5I8H - chains A and E of the 6 polymer chains in the assembly; structure by X-ray diffraction, 4.30 A resolution (low resolution: residue-level contacts below are approximate; hydrogen-bond / salt-bridge calls are withheld).

[Chain A]
Name: BG505 SOSIP.664 gp120
Source organism: Human immunodeficiency virus 1
UniProt: Q2N0S6 (Q2N0S6_9HIV1); the construct lacks a stretch of the UniProt sequence and is renumbered around it, so the offset changes along the chain: 31-141 = UniProt 30-140; 150-185 = UniProt 141-176; 187-309 = UniProt 186-308; 312-321 = UniProt 309-318; 2 more segments
Sequence (481 residues; numbered 31 to 513 plus 10 insertion-coded residues; 12 numbers in that range are skipped by the numbering (no residue carries them; nothing is unmodelled there); the number before each row is that of its first residue; a row labelled like 185A-185I holds insertion residues (185A, then the next letters in order)):
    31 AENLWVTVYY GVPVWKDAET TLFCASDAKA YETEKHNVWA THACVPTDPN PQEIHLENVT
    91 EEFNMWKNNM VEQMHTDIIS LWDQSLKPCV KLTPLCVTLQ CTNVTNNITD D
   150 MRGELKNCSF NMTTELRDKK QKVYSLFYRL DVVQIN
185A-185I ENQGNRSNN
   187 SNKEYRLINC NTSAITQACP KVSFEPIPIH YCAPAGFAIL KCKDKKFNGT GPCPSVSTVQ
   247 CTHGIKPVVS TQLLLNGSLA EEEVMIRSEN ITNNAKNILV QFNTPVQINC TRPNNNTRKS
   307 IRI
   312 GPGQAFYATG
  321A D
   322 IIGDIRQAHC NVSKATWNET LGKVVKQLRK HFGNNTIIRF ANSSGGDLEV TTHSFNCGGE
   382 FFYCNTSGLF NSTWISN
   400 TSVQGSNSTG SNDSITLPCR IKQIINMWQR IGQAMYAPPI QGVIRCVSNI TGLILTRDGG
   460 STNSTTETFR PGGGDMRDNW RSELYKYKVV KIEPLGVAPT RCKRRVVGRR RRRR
Disordered / not traced: 185A-185I, 400-410, 508-513
Cystine bridges: Cys54-Cys74, Cys119-Cys205, Cys126-Cys196, Cys131-Cys157, Cys218-Cys247, Cys228-Cys239, Cys296-Cys331, Cys378-Cys445, Cys385-Cys418
Glycans and other covalent adducts: glycan linked to Asn88, Asn137, Asn332; N-acetylglucosamine (NAG) linked to Asn133, Asn156, Asn160, Asn197, Asn234, Asn276, Asn295, Asn301, Asn339, Asn355, Asn386, Asn392, Asn448
Construct notes: conflict Asn332 (Thr330 in Q2N0S6), Cys501 (Ala498 in Q2N0S6), Arg509 (Glu506 in Q2N0S6), Arg510 (Lys507 in Q2N0S6); expression tag (512-513)
Reported in the primary citation:
  - post-translational modification sites: Asn88
  - mutagenesis - N88Q (Kd 19.9 nM): decreased binding to VRC34.01 Fab heavy chain (chain E)

[Chain E]
Name: VRC34.01 Fab heavy chain
Source organism: Homo sapiens
Notes: antibody fragment or engineered binder
Sequence (223 residues; row label = number of the first residue in the row; a row labelled like 82A-82C holds insertion residues (82A, then the next letters in order)):
     1 QEVLVQSGAE VKKPGASVKV SCRAFGYTFT GNALHWVRQA PGQGLEWLGW IN
   52A P
    53 HSGDTTTSQK FQGRVYMTRD KSINTAFLDV
82A-82C TRL
    83 TSDDTGIYYC ARDKYYGN
100A-100E EAVGM
   101 DVWGQGTSVT VSSASTKGPS VFPLAPSSKS TSGGTAALGC LVKDYFPEPV TVSWNSGALT
   161 SGVHTFPAVL QSSGLYSLSS VVTVPSSSLG TQTYICNVNH KPSNTKVDKK VEPK
Cystine bridges: Cys22-Cys92, Cys140-Cys196

[How chain A and chain E interact]
Pairs across the interface - 12 pairs, chain A then chain E:
  Asn80(A) with Ser74(E)
  Ile84(A) with Thr28(E)
  His85(A) with Glu2(E); Gly26(E); Tyr27(E); Thr28(E)
  Glu87(A) with Glu2(E)
  Lys229(A) with Gln1(E); Gly26(E)
  Asp230(A) with Gln1(E)
  Lys231(A) with Gln1(E)
  Ser241(A) with Gln1(E)
Interface residues without a listed pair, chain A (9 interface residues in all): Glu83

[In short]
9 residues of chain A face 6 of chain E across their interface. N-acetylglucosamine is covalently linked to
Asn88(A), Asn133(A), Asn137(A), Asn156(A), Asn160(A) and Asn197(A) and 10 more. From the paper: N88Q of chain
A reduces binding to VRC34.01 Fab heavy chain (chain E); a modification site at Asn88(A).
Here chain A is BG505 SOSIP.664 gp120 (Human immunodeficiency virus 1) and chain E is VRC34.01 Fab heavy chain
(Homo sapiens). Entry 5I8H (Crystal Structure of HIV-1 BG505 SOSIP.664 Prefusion Env Trimer in Complex with V3
Loop-targeting Antibody PGT122 ...) was determined by X-ray diffraction (same publication as 5I8C and 5I8E).
